Entry 3KX1 (X-ray diffraction, 1.51 A resolution); this record covers chain A.

[Chain A]
Molecule: Cathepsin K
From: Homo sapiens
Notes: EC 3.4.22.38
UniProtKB: P43235 (CATK_HUMAN); residues 1-215 here correspond to UniProt positions 115-329 (UniProt number = residue number + 114)
Sequence (215 residues; row label = number of the first residue in the row):
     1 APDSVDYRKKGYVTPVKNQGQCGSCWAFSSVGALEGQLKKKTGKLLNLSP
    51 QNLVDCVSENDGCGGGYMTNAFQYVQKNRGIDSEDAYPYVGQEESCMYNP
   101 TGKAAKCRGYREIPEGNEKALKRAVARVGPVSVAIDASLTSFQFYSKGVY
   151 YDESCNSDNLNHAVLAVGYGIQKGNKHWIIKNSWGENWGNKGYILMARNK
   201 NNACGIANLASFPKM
Unresolved in the structure: 1-2
Swiss-Prot annotation at these positions:
  - active site: Cys25, His162, Asn182
Cystine bridges: Cys22-Cys63, Cys56-Cys96, Cys155-Cys204
Ligand contacts: KX1 (4-cycloheptyl-6-(3-piperidin-1-ylpropyl)pyrimidine-2-carbonitrile): Gln19, Cys22, Gly23, Ser24, Cys25, Gly64, Gly65, Gly66, Tyr67, Ala134, Leu160, Asn161, His162, Ala163, Leu209

[In short]
Chain A binds compound KX1. Curated annotation (UniProt) lists 3 active-site residues.
Chain A is Cathepsin K (Homo sapiens); the structure, Cathepsin K in complex with a selective
2-cyano-pyrimidine inhibitor, was determined by X-ray diffraction (same publication as 3KW9 and 3KWZ).
